Entry 8HH2 (electron microscopy, 3.00 A resolution); this record covers chains F and G of the 7 polymer chains in the assembly.

# Chain F
Molecule: ATP synthase subunit beta
Source organism: Bacillus sp. PS3
Notes: EC 7.1.2.2
UniProtKB: A0A0M4U1P9 (A0A0M4U1P9_BACP3); residue numbers follow UniProt; this construct covers 1-473
Amino-acid sequence (484 residues; row label = number of the first residue in the row; numbers below 1 keep their minus sign (Met-10 is residue -10)):
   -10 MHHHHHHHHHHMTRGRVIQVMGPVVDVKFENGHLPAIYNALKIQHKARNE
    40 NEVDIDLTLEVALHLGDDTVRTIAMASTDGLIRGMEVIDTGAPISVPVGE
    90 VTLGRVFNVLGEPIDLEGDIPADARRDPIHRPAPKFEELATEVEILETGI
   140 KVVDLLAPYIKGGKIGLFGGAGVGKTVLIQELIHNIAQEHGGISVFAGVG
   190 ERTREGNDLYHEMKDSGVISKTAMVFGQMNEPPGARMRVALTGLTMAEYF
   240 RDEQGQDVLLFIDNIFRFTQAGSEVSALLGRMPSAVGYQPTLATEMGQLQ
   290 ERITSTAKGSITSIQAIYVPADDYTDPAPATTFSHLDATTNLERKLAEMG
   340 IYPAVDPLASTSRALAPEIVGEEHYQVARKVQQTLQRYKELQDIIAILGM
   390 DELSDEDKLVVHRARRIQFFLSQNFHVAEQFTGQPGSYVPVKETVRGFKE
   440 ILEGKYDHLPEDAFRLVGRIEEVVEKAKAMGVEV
Disordered / not traced: -10 to 0, 472-473
Differences from the reference sequence: initiating methionine (-10); expression tag (-9 to 0)
Ion coordination: Mg2+: Thr165, Glu190 (together with ATP)
Residues lining bound ligands: ATP (adenosine-5'-triphosphate): Gly159, Ala160, Gly161, Val162, Gly163, Lys164, Thr165, Val166, Glu190, Arg191, Glu194, Tyr341, Phe414, Ala417, Phe420

# Chain G
Molecule: ATP synthase gamma chain
Source organism: Bacillus sp. PS3
UniProtKB: A0A0M4TPJ7 (A0A0M4TPJ7_BACP3); numbering as in UniProt (aligned over 2-285)
Amino-acid sequence (284 residues; each row starts with the number of its first residue):
     2 ASLRDIKTRINATKKTSQITKAMEMVSTSKLNRAEQNAKSFVPYMEKIQE
    52 VVANVALGAGGASHPMLVSRPVKKTGYLVITSDRGLAGAYNSNVLRLVYQ
   102 TIQKRHASPDEYAIIVIGRVGLSFFRKRNMPVILDITRLPDQPSFADIKE
   152 IARKTVGLFADGTFDELYMYYNHYVSAIQQEVTERKLLPLTDLAENKQRT
   202 VYEFEPSQEEILDVLLPQYAESLIYGALLDAKASEHAARMTAMKNATDNA
   252 NELIRTLTLSYNRARQAAITQEITEIVAGANALQ
Disordered / not traced: 285

# How chain F and chain G interact
Residue-residue contacts (7):
  Asp382(F) with Arg10(G), salt bridge
  Ala385(F) with Asn250(G)
  Ile386(F) with Ala247(G); Asn250(G), hydrogen bond (backbone-side chain)
  Asp390(F) with Gly89(G)
  Glu391(F) with Leu87(G), hydrogen bond (side chain-backbone)
  Asp394(F) with Lys128(G), salt bridge
Also at the interface, not in a pair above, chain F (7 interface residues in all): Met271
Also at the interface, not in a pair above, chain G (12 interface residues in all): Thr14, Gly86, Ala88, Ala90, Leu254, Ala283

# Overview
7 residues of chain F and 12 residues of chain G are in contact, with 2 hydrogen bonds and 2 salt bridges.
Among the polar pairs are Asp382(F)-Arg10(G), Asp394(F)-Lys128(G) and Ile386(F)-Asn250(G). Ligands of chain F:
ATP. Thr165(F) and Glu190(F) coordinate Mg2+.
Chain F is ATP synthase subunit beta and chain G is ATP synthase gamma chain, both from Bacillus sp. PS3; the
structure, F1 domain of FoF1-ATPase from Bacillus PS3,post-hyd,highATP, was determined by electron microscopy,
deposited together with 8HH1, 8HH3, 8HH4, 8HH5, 8HH6, 8HH7 and 5 further entries.
